1U8M - chains B and C of the 3 polymer chains in the assembly; structure by X-ray diffraction, 2.40 A resolution.

Chain B:
Molecule: Antibody 2F5 (heavy chain)
Source organism: Homo sapiens
Notes: antibody fragment or engineered binder
Amino-acid sequence (235 residues; row label = number of the first residue in the row; a row labelled like 35A-35B holds insertion residues (35A, then the next letters in order)):
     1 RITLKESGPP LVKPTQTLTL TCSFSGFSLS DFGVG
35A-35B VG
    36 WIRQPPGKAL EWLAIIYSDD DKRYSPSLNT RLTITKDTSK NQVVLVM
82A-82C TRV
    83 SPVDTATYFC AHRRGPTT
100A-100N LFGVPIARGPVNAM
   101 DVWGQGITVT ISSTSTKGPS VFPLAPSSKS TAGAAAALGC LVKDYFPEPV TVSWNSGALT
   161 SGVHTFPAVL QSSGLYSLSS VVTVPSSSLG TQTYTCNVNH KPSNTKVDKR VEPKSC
Disordered / not traced: 127-132, 190-191
Disulfide bonds: Cys22-Cys92, Cys140-Cys196

Chain C:
Molecule: GP41 peptide
Amino-acid sequence (7 residues; each row starts with the number of its first residue):
     1 ELDKYAS

Interface between chain B and chain C:
Pairs across the interface (13; chain B residue first):
  Gly33(B) - Tyr5(C)  hydrogen bond (backbone-side chain)
  Tyr52(B) - Asp3(C)
  Tyr52(B) - Lys4(C)
  Asp54(B) - Lys4(C)  salt bridge
  Asp56(B) - Lys4(C)  salt bridge
  Arg58(B) - Glu1(C)  salt bridge
  Arg95(B) - Asp3(C)  salt bridge
  Arg95(B) - Tyr5(C)
  Pro98(B) - Tyr5(C)  hydrophobic
  Arg100H(B) - Tyr5(C)  hydrogen bond (side chain-backbone)
  Arg100H(B) - Ala6(C)
  Arg100H(B) - Ser7(C)  hydrogen bond (side chain-backbone)
  Val100K(B) - Tyr5(C)  hydrophobic
Also at the interface, not in a pair above, chain B (10 interface residues in all): Gly97

In short:
Chain B and chain C form an interface of 10 and 6 residues respectively, with 3 hydrogen bonds and 4 salt
bridges. Polar pairs include Asp54(B)-Lys4(C), Asp56(B)-Lys4(C) and Arg58(B)-Glu1(C).
Here chain B is Antibody 2F5 (heavy chain) (Homo sapiens) and chain C is GP41 peptide. Entry 1U8M (Crystal
structure of the HIV-1 Cross Neutralizing Monoclonal Antibody 2F5 in complex with gp41 Peptide ELDKYAS) was
determined by X-ray diffraction together with 1U8H, 1U8I, 1U8J, 1U8L, 1U8N, 1U8O and 14 further entries from
the same study.
